Entry 7PWJ (X-ray diffraction, 1.94 A resolution); this record covers chains AAA and EEE of the 6 polymer chains in the assembly.

[Chain AAA]
Protein: Deoxyuridine 5'-triphosphate nucleotidohydrolase, mitochondrial
Source organism: Homo sapiens
Notes: EC 3.6.1.23
UniProt: P33316 (DUT_HUMAN); residues 0-141 here correspond to UniProt positions 111-252 (UniProt number = residue number + 111)
Sequence (145 residues; row label = number of the first residue in the row; numbers below 1 keep their minus sign (Tyr-3 is residue -3)):
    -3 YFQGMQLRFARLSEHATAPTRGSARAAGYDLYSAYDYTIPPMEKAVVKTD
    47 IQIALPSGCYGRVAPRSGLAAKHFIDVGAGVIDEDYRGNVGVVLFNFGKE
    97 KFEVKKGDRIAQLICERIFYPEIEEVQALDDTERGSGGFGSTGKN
Disordered / not traced: -3 to -1, 137-141
Differences from the reference sequence: expression tag (-3 to -1)
Swiss-Prot annotation at these positions:
  - binding site (dUTP): Arg62 to Gly64, Gly76 to Tyr82, Gly87, Arg130, Phe135, Gly136
Reported in the primary citation:
  - conformationally variable residues (loop rearrangement): Arg130

[Chain EEE]
Protein: Orf20
Source organism: Staphylococcus aureus
UniProt: Q9F0J8 (Q9F0J8_STAAU); residues 1-156 here = UniProt positions 1-156
Sequence (156 residues; each row starts with the number of its first residue):
     1 MEGAGQMAELPTHYGTIIKTLRKYMKLTQSKLSERTGFSQNTISNHENGN
    51 RNIGVNEIEIYGKGLGIPSYILHRISDEFKEKGYSPTLNDFGKFDKMYSY
   101 VNKAYYNDGDIYYSSYDLYDETIKLLELLKESKINVNDIDYDYVLKLYKQ
   151 ILSTDT
Disordered / not traced: 1-9, 154-156

[Interface between chain AAA and chain EEE]
Pairs across the interface - 19 pairs, chain AAA then chain EEE:
  Asp127(AAA) with Asn107(EEE)
  Arg130(AAA) with Asn102(EEE)
  Gly131(AAA) with Asn102(EEE); Asn107(EEE), hydrogen bond (backbone-side chain)
  Ser132(AAA) with Asn102(EEE)
  Gly133(AAA) with Ser99(EEE)
  Gly134(AAA) with Asp95(EEE); Ser99(EEE)
  Phe135(AAA) with Met25(EEE); Gly66(EEE); Ile67(EEE), hydrophobic; Pro68(EEE); Ile71(EEE), hydrophobic; Phe91(EEE), hydrophobic; Phe94(EEE), hydrophobic; Asp95(EEE), hydrogen bond (backbone-side chain); Tyr98(EEE), hydrophobic
  Gly136(AAA) with Met25(EEE); Gly66(EEE), hydrogen bond (backbone-backbone)
Interface residues without a listed pair, chain EEE (14 interface residues in all): Lys103, Tyr106

[Overview]
8 residues of chain AAA face 14 of chain EEE across their interface, with 3 hydrogen bonds. Among the polar
pairs are Gly131(AAA)-Asn107(EEE), Phe135(AAA)-Asp95(EEE) and Gly136(AAA)-Gly66(EEE). From UniProt: 14
dUTP-binding residues on chain AAA. From the paper: conformational variability at Arg130(AAA).
Here chain AAA is Deoxyuridine 5'-triphosphate nucleotidohydrolase, mitochondrial (Homo sapiens) and chain EEE
is Orf20 (Staphylococcus aureus). Entry 7PWJ (dUTPase from human in complex with Stl) was determined by X-ray
diffraction (same publication as 7PWX).
